PDB entry 5LQZ | electron microscopy, 7.00 A resolution (low resolution: residue-level contacts below are approximate; hydrogen-bond / salt-bridge calls are withheld) | chains A and U of the 30 polymer chains in the assembly

# Chain A
Name: ATP synthase alpha subunit
Source organism: Ogataea angusta
Sequence (510 residues; each row starts with the number of its first residue):
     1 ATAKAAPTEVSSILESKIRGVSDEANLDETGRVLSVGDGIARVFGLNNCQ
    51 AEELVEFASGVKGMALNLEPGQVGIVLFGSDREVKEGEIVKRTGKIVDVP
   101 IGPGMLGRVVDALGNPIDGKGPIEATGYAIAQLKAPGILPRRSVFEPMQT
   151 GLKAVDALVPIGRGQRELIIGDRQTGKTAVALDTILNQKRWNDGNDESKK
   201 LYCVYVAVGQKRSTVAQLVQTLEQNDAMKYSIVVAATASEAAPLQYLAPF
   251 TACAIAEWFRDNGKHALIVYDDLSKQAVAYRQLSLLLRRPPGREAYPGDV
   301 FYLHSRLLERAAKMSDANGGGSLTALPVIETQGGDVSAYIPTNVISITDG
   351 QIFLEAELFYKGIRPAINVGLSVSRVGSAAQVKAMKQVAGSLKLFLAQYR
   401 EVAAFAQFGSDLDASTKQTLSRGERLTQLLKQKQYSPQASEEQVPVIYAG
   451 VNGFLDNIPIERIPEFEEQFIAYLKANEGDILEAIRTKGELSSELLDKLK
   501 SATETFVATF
Unresolved in the structure: 1-3, 510
Residues lining bound ligands: ATP (adenosine-5'-triphosphate): Asp172, Arg173, Gln174, Lys177, Thr178, Ala179, Arg364, Pro365, Gln432, Gln434

# Chain U
Name: ATP synthase OSCP subunit
Source organism: Ogataea angusta
Sequence (194 residues; row label = number of the first residue in the row):
     1 ASAAPIKPPVQLFGLDGTYATALFSASAKDSSIEKTFQSVQKLSSTISKD
    51 AKVAQVLSNPALSLNSRKEVVSVLSKELKLEPVVSNLLTVLAENNRLSLF
   101 DSIAKQFSVLNDAYNGVVEATVVSAKPLDSKILNRLTKSITNSKYVGPGK
   151 TLKIKNEVDPEILGGLIVEVADKSVDLSLASKVNKLNKVLSETI
Unresolved in the structure: 1-5, 154-179

# Chain A / chain U interface
Contacting residue pairs (6; chain A residue first):
  Ser11(A) with Gly14(U)
  Leu14(A) with Ala22(U)
  Glu15(A) with Ala22(U)
  Ile18(A) with Ala22(U); Leu23(U)
  Arg19(A) with Ala26(U)
Other interface residues (no listed pair), chain A (6 interface residues in all): Val10
Other interface residues (no listed pair), chain U (5 interface residues in all): Thr18
Interface features reported in the paper:
  - interface residues, chain A: Ser12(A)

# In short
6 residues of chain A face 5 of chain U across their interface. Bound to chain A: ATP. From the paper: the
interface residue Ser12(A).
Chain A is ATP synthase alpha subunit and chain U is ATP synthase OSCP subunit, both from Ogataea angusta; the
structure, Structure of F-ATPase from Pichia angusta, state1, was determined by electron microscopy, deposited
together with 5LQX and 5LQY.
